PDB entry 3SWB | X-ray diffraction, 1.67 A resolution | chain A

[Chain A]
Protein: Troponin C, slow skeletal and cardiac muscles
From: Homo sapiens
Notes: fragment: n-terminal domain
UniProt: P63316 (TNNC1_HUMAN); residues 1-89 here = UniProt positions 1-89
Sequence (89 residues; row label = number of the first residue in the row):
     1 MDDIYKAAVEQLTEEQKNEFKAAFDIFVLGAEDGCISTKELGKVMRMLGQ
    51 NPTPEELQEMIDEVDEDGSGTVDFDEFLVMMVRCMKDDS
Not modelled in the structure: 67-69
Bound ions: Ca2+ site 1: Glu15, Glu19; Ca2+ site 2 near Glu19 (its only coordinating residue here); Cd2+ site 1: Phe27, Glu40; Cd2+ site 2: Asp33, Cys35 (together with acetate ion); Cd2+ site 3: Gln50, Cys84, Asp87; Cd2+ site 4: Glu56, Cys84, Asp87; Cd2+ site 5 near Glu59 (its only coordinating residue here); Ca2+ site 3: Asp65, Thr71, Glu76; Cd2+ site 6: Glu66, Asp73, Asp75
Curated features (UniProtKB/Swiss-Prot):
  - binding site (Ca(2+)): Asp65, Asp67, Ser69, Thr71, Glu76
  - modified residue: Met1 (N-acetylmethionine)
  - natural variant: Ala8 (A8V: In CMH13), Leu29 (L29Q: In CMH13), Cys84 (C84Y: In CMH13)

[In short]
Glu15 and Glu19 form the Ca2+ site 1. The Cd2+ site 1 is built by Phe27 and Glu40. Curated annotation
(UniProt) lists 5 Ca2+-binding residues.
Chain A is Troponin C, slow skeletal and cardiac muscles (Homo sapiens); the structure, Crystal structure of
the amino-terminal domain of human cardiac troponin C in complex with cadmium at ..., was determined by X-ray
diffraction, deposited together with 4GJE, 4GJF, 4GJG and 3SD6.
